PDB entry 8TXU | electron microscopy, 3.22 A resolution | chains B and I of the 12 polymer chains in the assembly

# Chain B (and I)
Name: Hemagglutinin HA2
From: Influenza A virus
Notes: chain I of this document is another copy of the same molecule, construct and numbering; everything in this record applies to it too
UniProt: A0A5B8WKM0 (A0A5B8WKM0_9INFA); residues 1-179 here correspond to UniProt positions 346-524 (UniProt number = residue number + 345)
Sequence (232 residues; each row starts with the number of its first residue):
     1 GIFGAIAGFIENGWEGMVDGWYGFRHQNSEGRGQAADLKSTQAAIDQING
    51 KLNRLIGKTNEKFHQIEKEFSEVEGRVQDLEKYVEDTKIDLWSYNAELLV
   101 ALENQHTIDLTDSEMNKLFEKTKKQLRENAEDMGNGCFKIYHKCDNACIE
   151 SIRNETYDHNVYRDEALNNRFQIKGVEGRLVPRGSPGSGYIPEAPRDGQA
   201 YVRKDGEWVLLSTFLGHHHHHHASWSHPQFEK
Not modelled in the structure: 169-232
Differences from the reference sequence: conflict Gly178 (Leu523 in A0A5B8WKM0); expression tag (180-232)
Disulfide bonds: Cys144-Cys148
Covalent attachments: N-acetylglucosamine (NAG) linked to Asn154

# Interface between chain B and chain I
Pairs across the interface (41; chain B residue first):
  Gly1(B) with His106(I), hydrogen bond (backbone-side chain)
  Ile2(B) with Phe3(I); Glu114(I)
  Gly4(B) with Glu114(I)
  Arg76(B) with Glu74(I), salt bridge; Val77(I); Gln78(I); Glu81(I), salt bridge
  Asp79(B) with Ile66(I)
  Leu80(B) with Ile66(I); Leu80(I), hydrophobic; Glu81(I); Val84(I), hydrophobic
  Tyr83(B) with Gln65(I); Ile66(I), hydrophobic; Lys68(I), hydrogen bond; Glu85(I), hydrogen bond; Lys88(I)
  Val84(B) with Val84(I), hydrophobic
  Asp86(B) with Lys62(I), salt bridge
  Thr87(B) with Lys88(I)
  Asp90(B) with Lys62(I), salt bridge
  Leu91(B) with Leu91(I), hydrophobic; Trp92(I); Asn95(I)
  Tyr94(B) with Arg54(I); Trp92(I), hydrophobic; Asn95(I); Leu99(I)
  Glu97(B) with Arg54(I)
  Leu102(B) with Leu102(I), hydrophobic
  Gln105(B) with His106(I)
  Glu131(B) with Arg127(I)
  Asp132(B) with Lys124(I), hydrogen bond (backbone-side chain)
  Met133(B) with Lys124(I)
  Gly134(B) with Glu120(I)
  Asn135(B) with Glu120(I)
  Tyr141(B) with Lys124(I), hydrogen bond
  Leu167(B) with Glu128(I); Arg163(I), hydrogen bond (backbone-side chain)
  Asn168(B) with Arg163(I), hydrogen bond
Interface residues without a listed pair, chain B (28 interface residues in all): Phe3, Phe9, Leu98, Ala130
Interface residues without a listed pair, chain I (28 interface residues in all): His64, Phe70

# In short
The chain B/chain I interface involves 28 residues from each chain; the contacts include 7 hydrogen bonds and
4 salt bridges. Among the polar pairs are Arg76(B)-Glu74(I), Arg76(B)-Glu81(I) and Asp86(B)-Lys62(I).
Covalently linked N-acetylglucosamine: at Asn154(B).
Both chains are Hemagglutinin HA2 (Influenza A virus). Entry 8TXU (Fab 3864-10 in complex with influenza HA
H3-SING16) was determined by electron microscopy, deposited together with 9E69, 9EI9 and 8TX3.
